5T3N - chain A; structure by X-ray diffraction, 2.40 A resolution.

== Chain A ==
Name: cAMP-dependent protein kinase regulatory subunit
Organism: Plasmodium falciparum (isolate 3D7)
Notes: EC 2.7.11.11
UniProtKB: Q7KQK0 (Q7KQK0_PLAF7); residue numbers follow UniProt; this construct covers 297-441
Chain sequence (161 residues; row label = number of the first residue in the row):
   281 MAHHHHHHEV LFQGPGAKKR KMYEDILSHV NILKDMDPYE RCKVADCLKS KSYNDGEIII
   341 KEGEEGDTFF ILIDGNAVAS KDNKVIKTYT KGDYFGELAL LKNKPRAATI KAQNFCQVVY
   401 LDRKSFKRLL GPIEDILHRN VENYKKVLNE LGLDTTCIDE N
Unresolved in the structure: 281-286, 440-441
Differences from the reference sequence: initiating methionine (281); expression tag (282-296)
Residues lining bound ligands: Sp-2-Cl-cAMPS (75G; (2S,4aR,6R,7R,7aS)-6-(6-amino-2-chloro-9H-purin-9-yl)-7-hydroxy-2-sulfanyltetrahydro-2H,4H-2lambda~5~-furo[3,2-d][1,3,2]dioxaphosphinin-2-one): I340, A359, I366, K367, Y369, F375, G376, E377, L378, A379, P385, R386, A387, A388, I390, Y424, V427, L428, C437, I438
What the authors report for this chain:
  - binding site for Sp-2-Cl-cAMPS: Y424, C437
  - conformationally variable residues: C437 to N441

== In short ==
Bound to chain A: Sp-2-Cl-cAMPS. The paper reports a binding site for Sp-2-Cl-cAMPS at Y424 and C437;
conformational variability at C437.
Chain A is cAMP-dependent protein kinase regulatory subunit (Plasmodium falciparum (isolate 3D7)); the
structure, Sp-2Cl-cAMPS bound to PKAR CBD2, was determined by X-ray diffraction, deposited together with 5K8S
and 5KBF.
